PDB entry 6WC5 | X-ray diffraction, 2.90 A resolution | chains A and F of the 5 polymer chains in the assembly

== Chain A ==
Name: Myocyte-specific enhancer factor 2B
Source organism: Homo sapiens
UniProt: Q02080 (MEF2B_HUMAN); residue numbers follow UniProt; this construct covers 2-91
Sequence (90 residues; each row starts with the number of its first residue):
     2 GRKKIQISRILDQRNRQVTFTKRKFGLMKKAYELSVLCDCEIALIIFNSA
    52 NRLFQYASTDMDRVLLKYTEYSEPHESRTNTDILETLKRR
Unresolved in the structure: 91
Curated features (UniProtKB/Swiss-Prot):
  - DNA-binding region: Ala58 to Glu86 (Mef2-type)
Reported in the primary citation:
  - post-translational modification sites: Thr80 (citing earlier work)

== Chain F ==
Molecule: Myocardin enhancer DNA
Sequence (22 nucleotides; each row starts with the number of its first residue; numbering starts at 0):
     0 CCACTATTTTAAGAAAGTGCTT
Unresolved in the structure: 0

== Interface between chain A and chain F ==
Residue-residue contacts (9):
  Gly2(A) with DT6(F), hydrogen bond to the base; DT7(F), hydrogen bond to the sugar
  Arg3(A) with DT4(F), hydrogen bond to the sugar; DA5(F), hydrogen bond to the sugar; DT6(F), sugar contact
  Lys5(A) with DT7(F), phosphate contact; DT8(F), salt bridge to the phosphate
  Lys31(A) with DT9(F), phosphate contact; DA10(F), salt bridge to the phosphate
Other interface residues (no listed pair), chain A (5 interface residues in all): Lys4
Other interface residues (no listed pair), chain F (8 interface residues in all): DC3

== In short ==
The interface between chain A and chain F involves 5 residues on one side and 8 on the other, with 4 hydrogen
bonds and 2 salt bridges. Polar pairs include Gly2(A)-DT6(F), Gly2(A)-DT7(F) and Arg3(A)-DT4(F). The paper
reports a modification site at Thr80(A).
Chain A is Myocyte-specific enhancer factor 2B (Homo sapiens) and chain F is Myocardin enhancer DNA; the
structure, Crystal Structure of a Ternary MEF2B/NKX2-5/myocardin enhancer DNA Complex, was determined by X-ray
diffraction together with 6WC2 from the same study.
